5J72 - chain A; structure by X-ray diffraction, 1.70 A resolution.

Chain A:
Protein: Putative N-acetylmuramoyl-L-alanine amidase, autolysin cwp6
Source organism: Peptoclostridium difficile (strain 630)
Notes: EC 3.5.1.28
UniProtKB: Q183L9 (Q183L9_PEPD6); residues 10-647 here correspond to UniProt positions 38-675 (UniProt number = residue number + 28)
Sequence (638 residues; each row starts with the number of its first residue):
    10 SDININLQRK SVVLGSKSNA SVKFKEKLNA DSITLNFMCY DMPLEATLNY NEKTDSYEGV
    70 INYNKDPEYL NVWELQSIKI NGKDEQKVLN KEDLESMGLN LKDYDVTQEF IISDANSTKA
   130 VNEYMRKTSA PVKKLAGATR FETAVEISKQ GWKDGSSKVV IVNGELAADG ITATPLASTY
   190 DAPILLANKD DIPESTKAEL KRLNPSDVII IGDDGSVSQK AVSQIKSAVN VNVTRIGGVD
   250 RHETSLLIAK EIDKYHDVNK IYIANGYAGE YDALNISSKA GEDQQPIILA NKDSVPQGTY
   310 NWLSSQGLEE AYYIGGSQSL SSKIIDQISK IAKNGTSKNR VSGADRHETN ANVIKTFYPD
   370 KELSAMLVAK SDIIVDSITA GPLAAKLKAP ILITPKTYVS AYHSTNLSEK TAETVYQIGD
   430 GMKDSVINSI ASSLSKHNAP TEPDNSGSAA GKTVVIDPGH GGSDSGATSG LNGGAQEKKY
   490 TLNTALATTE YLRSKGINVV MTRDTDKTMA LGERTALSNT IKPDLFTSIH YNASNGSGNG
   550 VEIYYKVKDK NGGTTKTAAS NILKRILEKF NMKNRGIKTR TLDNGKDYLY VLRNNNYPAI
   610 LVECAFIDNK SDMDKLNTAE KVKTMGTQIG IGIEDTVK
Ion coordination: Ca2+ site 1: Asn15, Asp190; Ca2+ site 2: Ser338, Ala341 (shared with 1 residue of chain B); Na+: Leu416, Ser417, Lys419, Ser442, Lys445; Zn2+: His469, Glu486, His539

Overview:
The Ca2+ site 1 is built by Asn15 and Asp190. The Ca2+ site 2 is built by Ser338 and Ala341.
Chain A is Putative N-acetylmuramoyl-L-alanine amidase, autolysin cwp6 (Peptoclostridium difficile (strain
630)); the structure, Cwp6 from Clostridium difficile, was determined by X-ray diffraction (same publication
as 5J6Q).
